Entry 8TQ9 (X-ray diffraction, 2.90 A resolution); this record covers chains B and L of the 5 polymer chains in the assembly.

== Chain B ==
Protein: Beta-2-microglobulin
Source organism: Mus musculus
Reference sequence: P01887 (B2MG_MOUSE); residues -1 to 99 here correspond to UniProt positions 19-119 (UniProt number = residue number + 20)
Chain sequence (101 residues; each row starts with the number of its first residue; numbers below 1 keep their minus sign (Tyr-1 is residue -1)):
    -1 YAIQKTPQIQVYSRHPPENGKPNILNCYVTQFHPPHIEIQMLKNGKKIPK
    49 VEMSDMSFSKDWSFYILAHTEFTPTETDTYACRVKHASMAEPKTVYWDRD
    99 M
Cystine bridges: Cys25-Cys80
Reported in the primary citation:
  - specificity-determining residues: Ala85

== Chain L ==
Protein: Fab.S19.8 Light Chain
Source organism: Mus musculus
Notes: antibody fragment or engineered binder
Chain sequence (214 residues; each row starts with the number of its first residue):
     1 STTVTQSPASLSVATGEKVTIRCITSTDIDDNMNWYQQKPGEPPKLLISE
    51 GNTLRPGVPSRFSSSGFGTDFVFTIENTLSEDFADYYCLQSDDMPLTFGA
   101 GTKLELKRADAAPTVSIFPPSSEQLTSGGASVVCFLNNFYPKDINVKWKI
   151 DGSERQNGVLNSWTDQDSKDSTYSMSSTLTLTKDEYERHNSYTCEATHKT
   201 STSPIVKSFNRNEC
Unresolved in the structure: 213-214
Cystine bridges: Cys23-Cys88, Cys134-Cys194

== Interface between chain B and chain L ==
Residue-residue contacts (11; chain B residue first):
  Gln38(B) - Asp30(L)  hydrogen bond
  Arg81(B) - Asp92(L)  salt bridge
  Arg81(B) - Asp93(L)  salt bridge
  Lys83(B) - Asn32(L)
  Lys83(B) - Glu50(L)  salt bridge
  Lys83(B) - Ser91(L)
  Lys83(B) - Asp92(L)
  Ala88(B) - Met94(L)
  Glu89(B) - Met94(L)
  Pro90(B) - Asp92(L)
  Pro90(B) - Asp93(L)

== Overview ==
6 residues of chain B face 7 of chain L across their interface, with 1 hydrogen bond and 3 salt bridges. Polar
pairs include Arg81(B)-Asp92(L), Arg81(B)-Asp93(L) and Lys83(B)-Glu50(L). From the paper: the specificity
determinant Ala85(B).
Chain B is Beta-2-microglobulin and chain L is Fab.S19.8 Light Chain, both from Mus musculus; the structure,
Crystal structure of Fab.S19.8 in complex with MHC-I (H2-Dd), was determined by X-ray diffraction together
with 8TQ7 and 8TQ8 from the same study.
